Entry 8D97 (electron microscopy, 3.80 A resolution); this record covers chains A and C.

[Chain A]
Protein: RAMP superfamily protein
From: Candidatus Scalindua brodae
UniProtKB: A0A0B0EGF3 (A0A0B0EGF3_9BACT); numbering as in UniProt; present here: 1-155, 161-236, 261-878, 898-1019, 1027-1385, 4 more blocks
Sequence (1600 residues; numbered 1 to 1688; 88 numbers in that range are skipped by the numbering (no residue carries them; nothing is unmodelled there); the number before each row is that of its first residue):
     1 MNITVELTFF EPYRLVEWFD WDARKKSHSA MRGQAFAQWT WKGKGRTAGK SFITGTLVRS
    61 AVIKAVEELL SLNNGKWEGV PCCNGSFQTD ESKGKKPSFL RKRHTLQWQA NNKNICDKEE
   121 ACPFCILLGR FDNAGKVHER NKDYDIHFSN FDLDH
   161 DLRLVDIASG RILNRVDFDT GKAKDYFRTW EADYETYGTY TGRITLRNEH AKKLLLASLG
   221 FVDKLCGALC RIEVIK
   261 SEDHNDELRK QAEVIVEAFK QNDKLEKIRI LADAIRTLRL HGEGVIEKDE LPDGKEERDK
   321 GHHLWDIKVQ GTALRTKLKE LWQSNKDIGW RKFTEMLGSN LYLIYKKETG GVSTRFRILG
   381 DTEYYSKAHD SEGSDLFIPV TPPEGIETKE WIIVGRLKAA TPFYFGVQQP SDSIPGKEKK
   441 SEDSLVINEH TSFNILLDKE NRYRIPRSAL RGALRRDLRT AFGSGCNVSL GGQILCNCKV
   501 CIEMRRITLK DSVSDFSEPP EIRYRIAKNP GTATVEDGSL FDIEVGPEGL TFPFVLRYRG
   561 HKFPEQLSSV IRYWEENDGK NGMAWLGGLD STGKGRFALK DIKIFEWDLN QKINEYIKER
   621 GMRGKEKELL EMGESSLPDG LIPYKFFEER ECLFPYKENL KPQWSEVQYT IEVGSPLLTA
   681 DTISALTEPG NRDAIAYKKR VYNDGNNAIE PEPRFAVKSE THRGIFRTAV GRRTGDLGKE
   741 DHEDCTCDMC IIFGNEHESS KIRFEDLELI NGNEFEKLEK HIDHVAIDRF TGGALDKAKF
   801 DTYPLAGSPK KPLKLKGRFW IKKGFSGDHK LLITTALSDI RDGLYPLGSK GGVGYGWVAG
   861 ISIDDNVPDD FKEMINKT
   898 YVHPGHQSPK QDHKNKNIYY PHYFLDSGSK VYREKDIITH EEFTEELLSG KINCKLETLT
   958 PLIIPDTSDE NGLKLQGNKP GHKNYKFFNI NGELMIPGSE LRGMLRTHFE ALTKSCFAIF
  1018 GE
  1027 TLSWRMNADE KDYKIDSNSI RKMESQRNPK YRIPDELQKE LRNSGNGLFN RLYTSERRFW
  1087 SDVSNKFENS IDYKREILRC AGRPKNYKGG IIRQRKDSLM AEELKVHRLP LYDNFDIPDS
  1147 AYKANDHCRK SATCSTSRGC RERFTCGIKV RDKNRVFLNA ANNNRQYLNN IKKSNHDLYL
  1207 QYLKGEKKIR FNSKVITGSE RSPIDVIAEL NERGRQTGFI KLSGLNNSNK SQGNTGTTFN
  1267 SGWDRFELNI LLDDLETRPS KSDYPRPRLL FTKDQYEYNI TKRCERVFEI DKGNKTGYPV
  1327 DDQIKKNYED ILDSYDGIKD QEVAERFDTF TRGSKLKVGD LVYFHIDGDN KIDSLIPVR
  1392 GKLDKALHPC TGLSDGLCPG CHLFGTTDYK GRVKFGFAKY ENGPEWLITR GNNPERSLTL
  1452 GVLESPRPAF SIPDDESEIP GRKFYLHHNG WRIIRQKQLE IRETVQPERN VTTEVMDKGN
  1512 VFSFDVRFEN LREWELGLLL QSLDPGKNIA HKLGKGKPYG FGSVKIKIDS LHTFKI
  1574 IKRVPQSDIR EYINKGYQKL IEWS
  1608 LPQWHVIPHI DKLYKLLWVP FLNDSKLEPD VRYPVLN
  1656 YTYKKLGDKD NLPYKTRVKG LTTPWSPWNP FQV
Disulfides: Cys-1160/Cys-1166
Bound ions: Zn2+ site 1: Cys-83, Cys-116, Cys-122, Cys-125; Zn2+ site 2: Cys-486, Cys-496, Cys-498, Cys-501; Zn2+ site 3: His-742, Cys-745, Cys-747, Cys-750; Zn2+ site 4: Cys-1013, Cys-1401, Cys-1409, Cys-1412

[Chain C]
Molecule: 42-nt RNA strand
From: Candidatus Scalindua brodae
Sequence (42 nucleotides; numbered 15 to 56; the number before each row is that of its first residue):
    15 UUAAUGUCAC GGUACCCAAU UUUCUGCCCC GGACUCCACG GC

[Interface between chain A and chain C]
Pairs across the interface (241; chain A residue first):
  Glu-11(A) / C24(C)  hydrogen bond to the base
  Arg-14(A) / C24(C)  salt bridge to the phosphate
  Trp-18(A) / U16(C)  sugar contact
  Arg-32(A) / A23(C)  hydrogen bond to the sugar
  Arg-32(A) / G26(C)  hydrogen bond to the base
  Gln-34(A) / U21(C)  base contact
  Ala-35(A) / U21(C)  base contact
  Phe-36(A) / A23(C)  sugar contact
  Phe-52(A) / U15(C)  base contact
  Thr-54(A) / U16(C)  sugar contact
  Gly-55(A) / U16(C)  hydrogen bond to the base
  Thr-56(A) / U16(C)  sugar contact
  Thr-56(A) / A17(C)  sugar contact
  Thr-56(A) / A18(C)  hydrogen bond to the base
  Thr-56(A) / U21(C)  base contact
  Leu-57(A) / U21(C)  base contact
  Arg-59(A) / A18(C)  hydrogen bond to the sugar
  Arg-59(A) / U19(C)  hydrogen bond to the phosphate
  Arg-59(A) / G20(C)  salt bridge to the phosphate
  Ser-60(A) / U21(C)  hydrogen bond to the phosphate
  Ser-86(A) / U19(C)  hydrogen bond to the sugar
  Phe-87(A) / G20(C)  base contact
  Gln-88(A) / U19(C)  hydrogen bond to the base
  Gln-88(A) / G20(C)  base contact
  Thr-89(A) / U19(C)  base contact
  Thr-89(A) / G20(C)  hydrogen bond to the base
  Lys-96(A) / G20(C)  hydrogen bond to the base
  Pro-97(A) / A18(C)  phosphate contact
  Pro-97(A) / G20(C)  phosphate contact
  Ser-98(A) / A17(C)  hydrogen bond to the phosphate
  Ser-98(A) / A18(C)  hydrogen bond to the phosphate
  Phe-99(A) / G20(C)  hydrogen bond to the sugar
  Phe-99(A) / U21(C)  stacking on the base
  Leu-100(A) / G20(C)  sugar contact
  Leu-100(A) / U21(C)  sugar contact
  Leu-100(A) / C22(C)  phosphate contact
  Arg-101(A) / G20(C)  hydrogen bond to the base
  Arg-101(A) / U21(C)  salt bridge to the phosphate
  Arg-101(A) / C22(C)  phosphate contact
  Lys-102(A) / C22(C)  hydrogen bond to the phosphate
  Arg-103(A) / U21(C)  salt bridge to the phosphate
  Arg-103(A) / C22(C)  sugar contact
  Leu-128(A) / U19(C)  sugar contact
  Gly-129(A) / U19(C)  phosphate contact
  Arg-130(A) / U19(C)  sugar contact
  Gly-135(A) / A18(C)  sugar contact
  Lys-136(A) / A17(C)  sugar contact
  Lys-136(A) / U19(C)  salt bridge to the phosphate
  His-138(A) / A17(C)  hydrogen bond to the base
  Asn-141(A) / U16(C)  base contact
  Tyr-144(A) / A17(C)  hydrogen bond to the base
  His-147(A) / U16(C)  base contact
  Phe-148(A) / U16(C)  base contact
  Phe-148(A) / A18(C)  hydrogen bond to the base
  Asn-150(A) / U16(C)  base contact
  Asp-152(A) / U15(C)  base contact
  Arg-171(A) / A28(C)  salt bridge to the phosphate
  Ile-172(A) / A28(C)  base contact
  Leu-173(A) / A28(C)  phosphate contact
  Asn-174(A) / G26(C)  hydrogen bond to the sugar
  Asn-174(A) / U27(C)  sugar contact
  Asn-174(A) / A28(C)  hydrogen bond to the sugar
  Asn-174(A) / C29(C)  sugar contact
  Arg-175(A) / G26(C)  sugar contact
  Arg-175(A) / U27(C)  phosphate contact
  Val-176(A) / U27(C)  base contact
  Val-176(A) / C29(C)  sugar contact
  Gly-181(A) / C29(C)  hydrogen bond to the sugar
  Gly-181(A) / C30(C)  sugar contact
  Lys-182(A) / C30(C)  hydrogen bond to the base
  Ala-183(A) / C29(C)  hydrogen bond to the base
  Asp-185(A) / G26(C)  hydrogen bond to the base
  Tyr-186(A) / A28(C)  base contact
  Phe-187(A) / G26(C)  base contact
  Lys-224(A) / C24(C)  hydrogen bond to the sugar
  Gly-227(A) / C24(C)  phosphate contact
  Arg-375(A) / C31(C)  hydrogen bond to the base
  Arg-375(A) / A32(C)  base contact
  Asp-381(A) / A28(C)  base contact
  Tyr-384(A) / G26(C)  hydrogen bond to the base
  Ala-388(A) / A23(C)  base contact
  Asp-395(A) / G20(C)  hydrogen bond to the base
  Tyr-424(A) / C29(C)  phosphate contact
  Phe-425(A) / C29(C)  phosphate contact
  Gly-426(A) / A28(C)  sugar contact
  Gly-426(A) / C29(C)  hydrogen bond to the phosphate
  Arg-467(A) / C24(C)  salt bridge to the phosphate
  Ser-468(A) / U27(C)  sugar contact
  Ser-468(A) / A28(C)  phosphate contact
  Arg-471(A) / C24(C)  hydrogen bond to the sugar
  Arg-471(A) / G25(C)  salt bridge to the phosphate
  Arg-471(A) / G26(C)  salt bridge to the phosphate
  Gly-472(A) / U27(C)  phosphate contact
  Arg-475(A) / G26(C)  salt bridge to the phosphate
  Arg-476(A) / U27(C)  hydrogen bond to the base
  Val-488(A) / G25(C)  base contact
  Val-488(A) / G26(C)  sugar contact
  Ser-489(A) / G25(C)  base contact
  Leu-490(A) / G25(C)  base contact
  Leu-490(A) / G26(C)  base contact
  Gly-491(A) / G25(C)  hydrogen bond to the base
  Leu-495(A) / C22(C)  base contact
  Arg-505(A) / G25(C)  phosphate contact
  Leu-509(A) / C24(C)  hydrogen bond to the base
  Arg-525(A) / A32(C)  salt bridge to the phosphate
  Arg-525(A) / U34(C)  phosphate contact
  Ile-526(A) / A32(C)  hydrogen bond to the sugar
  Ile-526(A) / A33(C)  sugar contact
  Ile-526(A) / U34(C)  hydrogen bond to the phosphate
  Ala-527(A) / A32(C)  sugar contact
  Ala-527(A) / A33(C)  phosphate contact
  Lys-528(A) / A33(C)  hydrogen bond to the phosphate
  Lys-528(A) / U35(C)  sugar contact
  Val-535(A) / U35(C)  base contact
  Leu-540(A) / U34(C)  base contact
  Phe-541(A) / A32(C)  base contact
  Gly-587(A) / U27(C)  base contact
  Gly-588(A) / C29(C)  sugar contact
  Gly-588(A) / C30(C)  phosphate contact
  Leu-589(A) / C30(C)  hydrogen bond to the phosphate
  Asp-590(A) / C30(C)  hydrogen bond to the phosphate
  Ser-591(A) / C31(C)  hydrogen bond to the phosphate
  Thr-679(A) / U35(C)  phosphate contact
  Ala-680(A) / U34(C)  hydrogen bond to the sugar
  Ala-680(A) / U35(C)  hydrogen bond to the phosphate
  Lys-718(A) / U34(C)  salt bridge to the phosphate
  Glu-720(A) / U34(C)  phosphate contact
  Thr-721(A) / A33(C)  base contact
  Thr-721(A) / U34(C)  phosphate contact
  Arg-723(A) / A32(C)  salt bridge to the phosphate
  Gly-724(A) / A33(C)  sugar contact
  Arg-727(A) / A33(C)  phosphate contact
  Thr-728(A) / A33(C)  hydrogen bond to the base
  Asn-755(A) / C30(C)  hydrogen bond to the sugar
  Asn-755(A) / C31(C)  sugar contact
  Glu-756(A) / C31(C)  sugar contact
  Glu-758(A) / C30(C)  sugar contact
  Ser-759(A) / C30(C)  phosphate contact
  Ser-760(A) / C31(C)  hydrogen bond to the phosphate
  Asp-783(A) / G40(C)  base contact
  His-784(A) / G40(C)  salt bridge to the phosphate
  Val-785(A) / U39(C)  sugar contact
  Val-785(A) / G40(C)  hydrogen bond to the phosphate
  Ala-786(A) / C38(C)  sugar contact
  Ile-787(A) / U39(C)  base contact
  Ile-787(A) / C41(C)  sugar contact
  Arg-789(A) / U39(C)  salt bridge to the phosphate
  Gly-792(A) / C41(C)  hydrogen bond to the sugar
  Ala-794(A) / C41(C)  hydrogen bond to the base
  Lys-799(A) / G40(C)  base contact
  Phe-800(A) / C38(C)  base contact
  Gly-848(A) / U35(C)  phosphate contact
  Ser-849(A) / U35(C)  phosphate contact
  Ser-849(A) / U36(C)  hydrogen bond to the phosphate
  Lys-850(A) / U36(C)  hydrogen bond to the phosphate
  Gly-851(A) / U36(C)  phosphate contact
  Tyr-917(A) / C44(C)  hydrogen bond to the phosphate
  His-919(A) / C44(C)  salt bridge to the phosphate
  Pro-962(A) / C41(C)  phosphate contact
  Thr-964(A) / G40(C)  base contact
  Ser-996(A) / U39(C)  hydrogen bond to the phosphate
  Ser-996(A) / G40(C)  hydrogen bond to the phosphate
  Glu-997(A) / U39(C)  hydrogen bond to the sugar
  Glu-997(A) / G40(C)  phosphate contact
  Glu-997(A) / C41(C)  phosphate contact
  Arg-999(A) / U37(C)  salt bridge to the phosphate
  Arg-999(A) / C38(C)  salt bridge to the phosphate
  Gly-1000(A) / U39(C)  base contact
  Met-1001(A) / U39(C)  hydrogen bond to the base
  Arg-1003(A) / U37(C)  hydrogen bond to the phosphate
  Arg-1003(A) / C38(C)  salt bridge to the phosphate
  Ile-1016(A) / C38(C)  sugar contact
  Arg-1031(A) / G46(C)  hydrogen bond to the base
  Arg-1031(A) / A47(C)  phosphate contact
  Arg-1031(A) / C48(C)  salt bridge to the phosphate
  Asn-1033(A) / G46(C)  base contact
  Ala-1034(A) / C48(C)  base contact
  Ala-1034(A) / U49(C)  base contact
  Asp-1035(A) / U49(C)  base contact
  Lys-1037(A) / U49(C)  base contact
  Arg-1134(A) / U49(C)  hydrogen bond to the sugar
  Arg-1134(A) / C50(C)  salt bridge to the phosphate
  Arg-1164(A) / C56(C)  base contact
  Glu-1168(A) / C53(C)  phosphate contact
  Cys-1172(A) / A52(C)  phosphate contact
  Val-1176(A) / C51(C)  phosphate contact
  Val-1176(A) / A52(C)  phosphate contact
  Lys-1179(A) / C50(C)  base contact
  Lys-1179(A) / C51(C)  phosphate contact
  Arg-1227(A) / A52(C)  base contact
  Ile-1230(A) / C50(C)  base contact
  Asp-1231(A) / C51(C)  base contact
  Asn-1252(A) / A47(C)  sugar contact
  Asn-1252(A) / C48(C)  hydrogen bond to the phosphate
  Asn-1253(A) / A47(C)  base contact
  Asn-1253(A) / C48(C)  phosphate contact
  Ser-1254(A) / A47(C)  base contact
  Lys-1287(A) / C51(C)  phosphate contact
  Tyr-1290(A) / A52(C)  hydrogen bond to the phosphate
  Arg-1292(A) / C50(C)  sugar contact
  Lys-1308(A) / C48(C)  phosphate contact
  Lys-1308(A) / U49(C)  salt bridge to the phosphate
  Arg-1309(A) / C50(C)  hydrogen bond to the phosphate
  Tyr-1341(A) / A47(C)  sugar contact
  Thr-1355(A) / A47(C)  hydrogen bond to the sugar
  Phe-1415(A) / U37(C)  sugar contact
  Gly-1416(A) / U37(C)  sugar contact
  Thr-1417(A) / U36(C)  hydrogen bond to the sugar
  Thr-1417(A) / U37(C)  sugar contact
  Thr-1418(A) / U36(C)  base contact
  Thr-1418(A) / U37(C)  base contact
  Tyr-1420(A) / U36(C)  sugar contact
  Lys-1421(A) / U36(C)  phosphate contact
  Gly-1422(A) / U37(C)  phosphate contact
  Leu-1454(A) / C42(C)  sugar contact
  Glu-1455(A) / C42(C)  hydrogen bond to the sugar
  Glu-1455(A) / C43(C)  base contact
  Ser-1456(A) / C42(C)  base contact
  Pro-1457(A) / C43(C)  phosphate contact
  Arg-1458(A) / C43(C)  phosphate contact
  Arg-1458(A) / C44(C)  hydrogen bond to the phosphate
  Arg-1458(A) / G45(C)  phosphate contact
  Arg-1458(A) / G46(C)  salt bridge to the phosphate
  Phe-1461(A) / C44(C)  phosphate contact
  Phe-1461(A) / G45(C)  phosphate contact
  Lys-1474(A) / C43(C)  salt bridge to the phosphate
  Tyr-1476(A) / C42(C)  sugar contact
  Gly-1545(A) / C41(C)  sugar contact
  Lys-1546(A) / C41(C)  phosphate contact
  Lys-1546(A) / C42(C)  phosphate contact
  Gly-1547(A) / C42(C)  hydrogen bond to the phosphate
  Lys-1548(A) / C41(C)  phosphate contact
  Lys-1548(A) / C42(C)  hydrogen bond to the phosphate
  Pro-1549(A) / C42(C)  phosphate contact
  Pro-1549(A) / C43(C)  phosphate contact
  Tyr-1640(A) / C43(C)  hydrogen bond to the phosphate
  Leu-1643(A) / C44(C)  base contact
  Leu-1643(A) / G45(C)  base contact
  Tyr-1658(A) / C43(C)  hydrogen bond to the sugar
  Tyr-1658(A) / C44(C)  sugar contact
  Tyr-1658(A) / G45(C)  phosphate contact
Other interface residues (no listed pair), chain A (199 interface residues in all): Thr-40, Lys-50, Asp-132, Ala-134, Ile-146, Ser-149, Lys-387, Leu-396, Val-427, Ala-469, Gly-492, Met-504, Ile-507, Thr-508, Tyr-524, Thr-534, Thr-682, Ile-725, Phe-753, Gly-754, Gly-793, Tyr-845, Thr-1004, Ser-1029, Asp-1038, Arg-1312, Phe-1353, Asp-1354
Other interface residues (no listed pair), chain C (41 interface residues in all): G54

[Overview]
199 residues of chain A face 41 of chain C across their interface, with 70 hydrogen bonds, 24 salt bridges and
1 aromatic stacking contact. Polar contacts include Glu-11(A)/C24(C), Arg-32(A)/G26(C) and Gly-55(A)/U16(C).
Cys-83(A), Cys-116(A), Cys-122(A) and Cys-125(A) coordinate Zn2+ site 1.
Here chain A is RAMP superfamily protein and chain C is a 42-nt RNA strand, both from Candidatus Scalindua
brodae. Entry 8D97 (Apo gRAMP) was determined by electron microscopy (same publication as 8D8N, 8D9E, 8D9F,
8D9G, 8D9H and 8D9I).
